PDB entry 6TW0 | X-ray diffraction, 2.50 A resolution | chain A

# Chain A
Molecule: 5'-nucleotidase
Organism: Homo sapiens
Notes: EC 3.1.3.5
UniProtKB: P21589 (5NTD_HUMAN); residues 27-549 here = UniProt positions 27-549
Amino-acid sequence (532 residues; numbered 26 to 557; the number before each row is that of its first residue):
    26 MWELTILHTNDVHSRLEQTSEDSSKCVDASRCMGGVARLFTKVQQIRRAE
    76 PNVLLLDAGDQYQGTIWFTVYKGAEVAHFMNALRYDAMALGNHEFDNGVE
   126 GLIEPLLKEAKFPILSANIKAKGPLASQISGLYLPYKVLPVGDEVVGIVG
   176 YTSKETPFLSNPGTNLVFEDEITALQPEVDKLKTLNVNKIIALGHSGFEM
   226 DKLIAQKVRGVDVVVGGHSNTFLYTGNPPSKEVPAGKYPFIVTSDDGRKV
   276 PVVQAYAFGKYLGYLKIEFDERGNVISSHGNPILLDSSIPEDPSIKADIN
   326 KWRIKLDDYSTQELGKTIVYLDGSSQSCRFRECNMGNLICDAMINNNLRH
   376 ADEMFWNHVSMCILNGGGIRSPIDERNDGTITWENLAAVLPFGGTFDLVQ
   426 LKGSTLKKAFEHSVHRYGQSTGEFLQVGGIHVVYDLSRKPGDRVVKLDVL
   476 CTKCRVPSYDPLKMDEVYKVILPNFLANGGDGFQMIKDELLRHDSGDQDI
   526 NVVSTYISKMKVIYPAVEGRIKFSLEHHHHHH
Not modelled in the structure: 148-151, 378-381, 552-557
Disulfides: Cys-51/Cys-57, Cys-353/Cys-358, Cys-365/Cys-387, Cys-476/Cys-479
Construct notes: initiating methionine (26); engineered mutation Asp-53 (Asn in P21589), Asp-311 (Asn in P21589), Asp-333 (Asn in P21589), Ala-376 (Thr in P21589), Asp-403 (Asn in P21589); expression tag (550-557)
Bound ions: Zn2+ site 1: Asp-36, His-38, Asp-85 (together with NYZ); Zn2+ site 2: Asp-85, Asn-117, His-220, His-243 (together with NYZ)
Ligand contacts: NYZ ([[(2R,3S,4R,5R)-5-(6-azanyl-2-oxidanylidene-3H-purin-9-yl)-3,4-bis(oxidanyl)oxolan-2-yl]methoxy-oxidanyl-phosphoryl]methylphosphonic acid): Asp-36, His-38, Asp-85, Asn-117, His-118, Leu-184, His-220, His-243, Asn-245, Arg-354, Asn-390, Gly-392, Gly-393, Arg-395, Phe-417, Gly-447, Glu-448, Pro-498, Phe-500, Asp-506
Curated features (UniProtKB/Swiss-Prot):
  - binding site (Zn(2+)): Asp-36, His-38, Asp-85, Asn-117, His-220, His-243
  - binding site (AMP): Arg-354, Asn-390, Arg-395, Phe-417, Phe-500, Asp-506
  - binding site (IMP): Arg-354, Asn-390, Arg-395, Phe-417, Phe-500, Asp-506
  - site (Transition state stabilizer): His-118, Asp-121
  - lipidation: Ser-549 (GPI-anchor amidated serine)

# In short
Bound to chain A: compound NYZ. The Zn2+ site 1 is built by Asp-36, His-38 and Asp-85. Asp-85, Asn-117,
His-220 and His-243 form the Zn2+ site 2. UniProt lists 6 Zn2+-binding residues, 6 AMP-binding residues and 6
IMP-binding residues.
Chain A is 5'-nucleotidase (Homo sapiens); the structure, Human CD73 (ecto 5'-nucleotidase) in complex with
PSB12690 (an AOPCP derivative, compound 10 in publication) in ..., was determined by X-ray diffraction (same
publication as 6TVG, 6TVE, 6TVX, 6TWA and 6TWF).
